PDB entry 1RY0 | X-ray diffraction, 1.69 A resolution | chain A

# Chain A
Protein: Aldo-keto reductase family 1 member C3
From: Homo sapiens
Notes: EC 1.1.1.-, 1.3.1.20, 1.1.1.188
Reference sequence: P42330 (AK1C3_HUMAN); residue numbers follow UniProt; this construct covers 1-323
Amino-acid sequence (323 residues; each row starts with the number of its first residue):
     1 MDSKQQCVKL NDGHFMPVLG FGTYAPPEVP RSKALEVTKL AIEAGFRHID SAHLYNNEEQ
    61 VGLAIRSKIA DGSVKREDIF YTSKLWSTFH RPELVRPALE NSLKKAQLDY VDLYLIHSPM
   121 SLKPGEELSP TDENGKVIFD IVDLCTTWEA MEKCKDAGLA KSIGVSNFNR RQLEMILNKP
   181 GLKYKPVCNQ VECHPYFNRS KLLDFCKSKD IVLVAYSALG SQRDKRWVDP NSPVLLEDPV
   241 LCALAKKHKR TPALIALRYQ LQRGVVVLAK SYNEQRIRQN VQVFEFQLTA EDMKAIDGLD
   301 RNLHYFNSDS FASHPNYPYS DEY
Not modelled in the structure: 1-4
Curated features (UniProtKB/Swiss-Prot):
  - active site: Y55 (Proton donor)
  - binding site (NADP(+)): T23, Y24, D50, S166, N167, Q190, Y216 to Q222, K270 to Y272, R276 to N280
  - binding site (substrate): H117
  - site: L54 (Important for substrate specificity), K84 (Lowers pKa of active site Tyr), W227 (Involved in ligand recognition and product release), F306 (Involved in ligand recognition and product release)
  - natural variant: Q5 (H5Q: this construct carries the variant), M175 (M175I: No effect on 17beta-HSD activity)
  - mutagenesis: K75 (K75E: No effect on 17beta-HSD activity), R226 (R226P: Decreases in the retinaldehyde reductase activity. 3-fold decrease in the kcat value, whereas the KM value does not vary; R226Q: Decrease in the retinaldehyde reductase activity ...)
Residues lining bound ligands:
  - NADP (NAP; NADP nicotinamide-adenine-dinucleotide phosphate): G22, T23, Y24, D50, Y55, K84, H117, S166, N167, Q190, Y216, S217, A218, L219, G220, S221, Q222, L236, T251, A253, L268, A269, K270, S271, Y272, N273, R276, Q279, N280
  - prostaglandin d2 (PG2): Y24, L54, Y55, W86, H117, S118, M120, L122, L128, S129, N167, W227, F306, S308, Y317, P318, Y319

# Overview
Bound to chain A: NADP and prostaglandin d2. From UniProt: active-site residue Y55, 21 NADP+-binding residues,
substrate-binding residue H117 and 2 mutagenesis sites.
Chain A is Aldo-keto reductase family 1 member C3 (Homo sapiens); the structure, Structure of prostaglandin F
synthase with prostaglandin D2, was determined by X-ray diffraction together with 1RY8 from the same study.
